7A7D - chains C and f of the 14 polymer chains in the assembly; structure by electron microscopy, 26.00 A resolution (very low resolution: no residue pairs are listed; an interface is given only as per-side residue counts).

# Chain C
Name: Desmoglein-2
From: Homo sapiens
Reference sequence: Q14126 (DSG2_HUMAN); residues 567-1120 here correspond to UniProt positions 50-603 (UniProt number = residue number - 517)
Chain sequence (554 residues; numbered 567 to 1120; the number before each row is that of its first residue):
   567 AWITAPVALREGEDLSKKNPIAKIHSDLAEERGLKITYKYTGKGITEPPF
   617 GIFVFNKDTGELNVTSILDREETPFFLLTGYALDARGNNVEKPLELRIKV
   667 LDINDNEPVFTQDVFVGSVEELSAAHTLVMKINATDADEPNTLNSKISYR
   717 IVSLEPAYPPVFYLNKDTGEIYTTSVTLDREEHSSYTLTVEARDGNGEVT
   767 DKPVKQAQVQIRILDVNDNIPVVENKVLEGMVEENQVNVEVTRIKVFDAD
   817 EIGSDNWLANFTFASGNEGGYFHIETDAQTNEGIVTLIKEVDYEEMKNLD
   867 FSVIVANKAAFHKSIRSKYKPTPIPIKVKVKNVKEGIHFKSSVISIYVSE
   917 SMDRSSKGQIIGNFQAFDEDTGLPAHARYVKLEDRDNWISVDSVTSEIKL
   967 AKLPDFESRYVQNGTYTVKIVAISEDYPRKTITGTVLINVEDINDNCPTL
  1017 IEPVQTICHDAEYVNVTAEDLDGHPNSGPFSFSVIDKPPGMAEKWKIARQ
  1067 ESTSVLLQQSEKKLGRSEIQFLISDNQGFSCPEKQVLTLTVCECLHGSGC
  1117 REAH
Differences from the reference sequence: conflict His1120 (Gln603 in Q14126)
Disulfide bonds: Cys1013-Cys1097, Cys1024-Cys1110, Cys1108-Cys1116

# Chain f
Name: Desmocollin-2
From: Homo sapiens
Reference sequence: Q02487 (DSC2_HUMAN); residues 3379-3922 here correspond to UniProt positions 136-679 (UniProt number = residue number - 3243)
Chain sequence (544 residues; row label = number of the first residue in the row):
  3379 RWAPIPCSMLENSLGPFPLFLQQVQSDTAQNYTIYYSIRGPGVDQEPRNL
  3429 FYVERDTGNLYCTRPVDREQYESFEIIAFATTPDGYTPELPLPLIIKIED
  3479 ENDNYPIFTEETYTFTIFENCRVGTTVGQVCATDKDEPDTMHTRLKYSII
  3529 GQVPPSPTLFSMHPTTGVITTTSSQLDRELIDKYQLKIKVQDMDGQYFGL
  3579 QTTSTCIINIDDVNDHLPTFTRTSYVTSVEENTVDVEILRVTVEDKDLVN
  3629 TANWRANYTILKGNENGNFKIVTDAKTNEGVLCVVKPLNYEEKQQMILQI
  3679 GVVNEAPFSREASPRSAMSTATVTVNVEDQDEGPECNPPIQTVRMKENAE
  3729 VGTTSNGYKAYDPETRSSSGIRYKKLTDPTGWVTIDENTGSIKVFRSLDR
  3779 EAETIKNGIYNITVLASDQGGRTCTGTLGIILQDVNDNSPFIPKKTVIIC
  3829 KPTMSSAEIVAVDPDEPIHGPPFDFSLESSTSEVQRMWRLKAINDTAARL
  3879 SYQNDPPFGSYVVPITVRDRLGMSSVTSLDVTLCDCITENDCTH
Disulfide bonds: Cys3714-Cys3802, Cys3828-Cys3914, Cys3912-Cys3920
Curated features (UniProtKB/Swiss-Prot):
  - glycosylation (N-linked (GlcNAc...) asparagine): Asn3409, Asn3635 (complex), Asn3789, Asn3872

# Interface between chain C and chain f
At this resolution (26 A) residue pairs are not listed: 5 residues of chain C and 4 of chain f lie at the interface.

# Overview
5 residues of chain C and 4 residues of chain f are in contact.
Chain C is Desmoglein-2 and chain f is Desmocollin-2, both from Homo sapiens; the structure, Cadherin fit into
cryo-ET map, was determined by electron microscopy.
